2VZZ - chains C and D of the 4 polymer chains in the assembly; structure by X-ray diffraction, 2.30 A resolution.

[Chain C (and D)]
Molecule: RV0802C
Organism: Mycobacterium tuberculosis
Notes: chain D of this document is another copy of the same molecule, construct and numbering; everything in this record applies to it too
UniProt: O06632 (O06632_MYCTU); residue numbers follow UniProt; this construct covers 1-218
Sequence (218 residues; each row starts with the number of its first residue):
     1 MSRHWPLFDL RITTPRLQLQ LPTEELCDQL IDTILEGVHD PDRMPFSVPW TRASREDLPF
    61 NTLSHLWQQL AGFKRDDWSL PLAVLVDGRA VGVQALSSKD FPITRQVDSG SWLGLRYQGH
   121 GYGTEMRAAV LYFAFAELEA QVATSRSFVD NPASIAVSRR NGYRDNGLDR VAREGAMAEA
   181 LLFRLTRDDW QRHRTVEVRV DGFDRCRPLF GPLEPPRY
Unresolved in the structure: 1, 212-218 (chain D: 1, 213-218)
Ligand contacts: succinyl-coenzyme A (SCA): Val38, His39, Pro45, Phe46, Gln94, Ser109, Gly110, Ser111, Trp112, Leu113, Tyr117, Gln118, Gly119, His120, Gly121, Tyr122, Gly123, Thr124, Met126, Arg127, Ser145, Arg146, Asn151, Pro152, Ala153, Ser154, Ala156, Val157, Arg160
What the authors report for this chain:
  - binding site for succinyl-coenzyme A: Pro45, Phe46, Gln94, Ser109, Ser111, Trp112, Arg127, Ser145
  - self-association interface (contacts with another copy of this molecule): Ser2 to Phe8, Pro59, Phe60, Leu63

[Chain C / chain D interface]
Residue-residue contacts (32):
  Asp100(C) with Ala172(D)
  Ile103(C) with Ala172(D), hydrophobic; Gly175(D); Ala176(D); Met177(D)
  Thr104(C) with Arg170(D), hydrogen bond (backbone-side chain); Val171(D); Ala172(D); Met177(D)
  Gln106(C) with Asp169(D), hydrogen bond; Arg170(D)
  Gln141(C) with Arg170(D), hydrogen bond
  Val142(C) with Arg170(D)
  Asn166(C) with Asn166(D); Gly167(D); Leu168(D), hydrogen bond (side chain-backbone)
  Gly167(C) with Asn166(D)
  Leu168(C) with Asn166(D), hydrogen bond (backbone-side chain); Arg184(D)
  Asp169(C) with Gln106(D), hydrogen bond
  Arg170(C) with Thr104(D), hydrogen bond (side chain-backbone); Gln106(D); Gln141(D), hydrogen bond; Val142(D)
  Val171(C) with Thr104(D)
  Ala172(C) with Asp100(D); Ile103(D), hydrophobic; Thr104(D)
  Gly175(C) with Ile103(D)
  Ala176(C) with Ile103(D)
  Met177(C) with Ile103(D)
  Arg184(C) with Leu168(D)
Interface residues without a listed pair, chain C (18 interface residues in all): Glu179
Interface residues without a listed pair, chain D (18 interface residues in all): Glu179

[In short]
The chain C/chain D interface involves 18 residues from each chain, with 8 hydrogen bonds. Polar pairs include
Thr104(C)-Arg170(D), Gln106(C)-Asp169(D) and Gln141(C)-Arg170(D). Ligands of chain C: succinyl-coenzyme A.
From the paper: a binding site for succinyl-coenzyme A at Pro45(C), Phe46(C) and Gln94(C) among others; a
self-association interface involving Ser2(C), Pro59(C) and Phe60(C) among others.
Chain C and chain D are both RV0802C (Mycobacterium tuberculosis); the structure, Crystal structure of Rv0802c
from Mycobacterium tuberculosis in Complex with Succinyl-CoA, was determined by X-ray diffraction together
with 2VZY from the same study.
